PDB entry 4Y8O | X-ray diffraction, 2.70 A resolution | chains Q and R of the 32 polymer chains in the assembly

[Chain Q]
Protein: Proteasome subunit alpha type-4
Organism: Saccharomyces cerevisiae (strain ATCC 204508 / S288c)
Notes: EC 3.4.25.1
UniProtKB: P40303 (PSA4_YEAST); residues -1 to 252 here correspond to UniProt positions 1-254 (UniProt number = residue number + 2)
Chain sequence (254 residues; each row starts with the number of its first residue; numbers below 1 keep their minus sign (Met-1 is residue -1)):
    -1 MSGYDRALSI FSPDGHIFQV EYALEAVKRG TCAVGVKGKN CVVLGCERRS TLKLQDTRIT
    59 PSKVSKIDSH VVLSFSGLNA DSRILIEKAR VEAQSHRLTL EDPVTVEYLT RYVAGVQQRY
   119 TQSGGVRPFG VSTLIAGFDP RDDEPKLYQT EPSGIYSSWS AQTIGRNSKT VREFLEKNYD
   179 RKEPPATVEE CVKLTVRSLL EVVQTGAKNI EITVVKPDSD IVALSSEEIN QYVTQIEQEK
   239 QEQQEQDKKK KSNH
Not modelled in the structure: -1 to 0, 241-252
Curated features (UniProtKB/Swiss-Prot):
  - modified residue: Thr58 (Phosphothreonine)

[Chain R]
Protein: Proteasome subunit alpha type-5
Organism: Saccharomyces cerevisiae (strain ATCC 204508 / S288c)
Notes: EC 3.4.25.1
UniProtKB: P32379 (PSA5_YEAST); residues -7 to 252 here correspond to UniProt positions 1-260 (UniProt number = residue number + 8)
Chain sequence (260 residues; row label = number of the first residue in the row; numbers below 1 keep their minus sign (Met-7 is residue -7)):
    -7 MFLTRSEYDR GVSTFSPEGR LFQVEYSLEA IKLGSTAIGI ATKEGVVLGV EKRATSPLLE
    53 SDSIEKIVEI DRHIGCAMSG LTADARSMIE HARTAAVTHN LYYDEDINVE SLTQSVCDLA
   113 LRFGEGASGE ERLMSRPFGV ALLIAGHDAD DGYQLFHAEP SGTFYRYNAK AIGSGSEGAQ
   173 AELLNEWHSS LTLKEAELLV LKILKQVMEE KLDENNAQLS CITKQDGFKI YDNEKTAELI
   233 KELKEKEAAE SPEEADVEMS
Not modelled in the structure: -7 to 0, 118-124, 243-252

[Chain Q / chain R interface]
Pairs across the interface - 65 pairs, chain Q then chain R:
  Asp3(Q) - Glu117(R)
  Arg4(Q) - Asp1(R)  salt bridge
  Arg4(Q) - Glu117(R)
  Ala5(Q) - Val4(R)  hydrophobic
  Ala5(Q) - Glu117(R)
  Ala5(Q) - Ser127(R)
  Ser7(Q) - Ser127(R)
  Ser7(Q) - Arg128(R)
  Ile8(Q) - Asp1(R)
  Ile8(Q) - Val4(R)  hydrophobic
  Ile8(Q) - Gln15(R)
  Phe9(Q) - Gln15(R)
  Phe9(Q) - Tyr18(R)  hydrophobic
  Phe9(Q) - Ser19(R)
  Phe9(Q) - Ala22(R)  hydrophobic
  Phe9(Q) - Arg128(R)
  Phe9(Q) - Pro129(R)
  Phe9(Q) - Gly131(R)
  Ser10(Q) - Tyr18(R)
  Pro11(Q) - Tyr18(R)  hydrophobic
  Pro11(Q) - Glu21(R)
  Asp12(Q) - Glu21(R)
  Gly13(Q) - Tyr18(R)
  Gly13(Q) - Glu21(R)
  Gly13(Q) - Ala22(R)
  His14(Q) - Leu25(R)
  Ile15(Q) - Leu73(R)  hydrophobic
  Ile15(Q) - Arg128(R)
  Lys35(Q) - Glu52(R)  salt bridge
  Gln116(Q) - Ala75(R)
  Gln116(Q) - Asp76(R)
  Gln116(Q) - Arg128(R)
  Thr119(Q) - Arg128(R)  hydrogen bond (backbone-side chain)
  Gln120(Q) - Met126(R)
  Gln120(Q) - Ser127(R)  hydrogen bond (backbone-backbone)
  Gln120(Q) - Arg128(R)
  Gln120(Q) - Pro129(R)
  Gln120(Q) - Phe130(R)
  Ser121(Q) - Ser127(R)
  Gly122(Q) - Ser127(R)
  Ser151(Q) - Ala75(R)
  Gly152(Q) - Ala75(R)
  Ile153(Q) - Thr74(R)
  Ile153(Q) - Ala75(R)
  Ser155(Q) - Leu51(R)
  Ser155(Q) - Ser55(R)
  Ser156(Q) - Leu51(R)
  Ser156(Q) - Glu52(R)  hydrogen bond (backbone-backbone)
  Ser156(Q) - Ser55(R)  hydrogen bond (backbone-side chain)
  Trp157(Q) - Thr47(R)
  Trp157(Q) - Ser48(R)
  Trp157(Q) - Leu50(R)
  Trp157(Q) - Leu51(R)
  Trp157(Q) - Glu52(R)
  Ser158(Q) - Leu50(R)  hydrogen bond (backbone-backbone)
  Ser158(Q) - Glu52(R)  hydrogen bond
  Ala159(Q) - Leu50(R)
  Leu173(Q) - Leu50(R)  hydrophobic
  Glu174(Q) - Ser48(R)  hydrogen bond
  Glu174(Q) - Pro49(R)
  Glu174(Q) - Leu50(R)
  Tyr177(Q) - Leu50(R)  hydrophobic
  Arg179(Q) - Pro49(R)  hydrogen bond (side chain-backbone)
  Arg179(Q) - Leu51(R)  hydrogen bond (side chain-backbone)
  Arg179(Q) - Glu52(R)
Interface residues without a listed pair, chain Q (32 interface residues in all): Tyr154, Arg170
Interface residues without a listed pair, chain R (29 interface residues in all): Ser53, Glu57, Ser79

[Overview]
32 residues of chain Q face 29 of chain R across their interface, with 9 hydrogen bonds and 2 salt bridges.
Among the polar pairs are Arg4(Q)-Asp1(R), Lys35(Q)-Glu52(R) and Thr119(Q)-Arg128(R).
Chain Q is Proteasome subunit alpha type-4 and chain R is Proteasome subunit alpha type-5, both from
Saccharomyces cerevisiae (strain ATCC 204508 / S288c); the structure, Yeast 20S proteasome beta7-delta7_Cter
mutant in complex with Ac-PAF-ep, was determined by X-ray diffraction together with 4Y69, 4Y6A, 4Y6V, 4Y6Z,
4Y70, 4Y74 and 34 further entries from the same study.
